Entry 3GN4 (X-ray diffraction, 2.70 A resolution); this record covers chains A and D of the 3 polymer chains in the assembly.

[Chain A]
Molecule: Myosin-VI
Organism: Sus scrofa
Notes: fragment: sequence database residues 771-918
UniProt: Q29122 (MYO6_PIG); residues 770-917 here correspond to UniProt positions 771-918 (UniProt number = residue number + 1)
Chain sequence (148 residues; numbered 770 to 917; the number before each row is that of its first residue):
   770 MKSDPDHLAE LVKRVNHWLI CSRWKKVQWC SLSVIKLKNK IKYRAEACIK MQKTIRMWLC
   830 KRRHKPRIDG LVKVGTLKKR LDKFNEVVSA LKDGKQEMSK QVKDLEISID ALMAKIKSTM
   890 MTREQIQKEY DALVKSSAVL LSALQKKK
Not modelled in the structure: 770, 850-863, 914-917
Curated features (UniProtKB/Swiss-Prot):
  - region: Lys782 to Ile810 (Required for binding calmodulin)
From the paper describing this entry:
  - contacts within the chain: Arg836-Ile885 (hydrogen bond), Arg836-Thr888

[Chain D]
Molecule: Calmodulin
Organism: Drosophila melanogaster
UniProt: P62152 (CALM_DROME); residues 0-148 here correspond to UniProt positions 1-149 (UniProt number = residue number + 1)
Chain sequence (149 residues; each row starts with the number of its first residue; numbering starts at 0):
     0 MADQLTEEQI AEFKEAFSLF DKDGDGTITT KELGTVMRSL GQNPTEAELQ DMINEVDADG
    60 NGTIDFPEFL TMMARKMKDT DSEEEIREAF RVFDKDGNGF ISAAELRHVM TNLGEKLTDE
   120 EVDEMIREAD IDGDGQVNYE EFVTMMTSK
Not modelled in the structure: 0-2, 148
Ion coordination: Mg2+ near Asp24 (its only coordinating residue here)
Curated features (UniProtKB/Swiss-Prot):
  - binding site (Ca(2+)): Asp20, Asp22, Asp24, Thr26, Glu31, Asp56, Asp58, Asn60, Thr62, Glu67, Asp93, Asp95, Asn97, Glu104, Asp129, Asp131, Asp133, Gln135, Glu140
  - site: Lys115 (Not N6-methylated)
  - modified residue: Ala1 (N-acetylalanine), Lys94 (N6,N6,N6-trimethyllysine)

[How chain A and chain D interact]
Residue-residue contacts - 68 pairs, chain A then chain D:
  Tyr812(A) - Val91(D)
  Arg813(A) - Val91(D)
  Arg813(A) - Phe92(D)
  Ala816(A) - Ala88(D)
  Ala816(A) - Val91(D)  hydrophobic
  Ala816(A) - Phe92(D)  hydrophobic
  Cys817(A) - Phe92(D)
  Cys817(A) - Val108(D)  hydrophobic
  Cys817(A) - Leu112(D)
  Ile818(A) - Thr44(D)
  Ile818(A) - Gly113(D)
  Ile818(A) - Glu114(D)
  Lys819(A) - Asp80(D)  salt bridge
  Lys819(A) - Glu84(D)  salt bridge
  Lys819(A) - Ile85(D)
  Lys819(A) - Ala88(D)
  Met820(A) - Ala88(D)
  Met820(A) - Phe89(D)  hydrophobic
  Met820(A) - Phe92(D)  hydrophobic
  Met820(A) - Leu105(D)  hydrophobic
  Met820(A) - Met109(D)  hydrophobic
  Gln821(A) - Met109(D)  hydrogen bond (side chain-backbone)
  Gln821(A) - Leu112(D)  hydrogen bond (side chain-backbone)
  Gln821(A) - Gly113(D)
  Gln821(A) - Glu114(D)  hydrogen bond (side chain-backbone)
  Gln821(A) - Lys115(D)
  Lys822(A) - Asn42(D)
  Lys822(A) - Pro43(D)
  Lys822(A) - Thr44(D)
  Lys822(A) - Asp80(D)  salt bridge
  Thr823(A) - Asn42(D)  hydrogen bond
  Thr823(A) - Ile85(D)
  Thr823(A) - Met145(D)
  Ile824(A) - Met109(D)  hydrophobic
  Arg825(A) - Arg37(D)
  Arg825(A) - Glu45(D)
  Arg825(A) - Glu114(D)  hydrogen bond (side chain-backbone)
  Arg825(A) - Lys115(D)  hydrogen bond (side chain-backbone)
  Arg825(A) - Leu116(D)
  Met826(A) - Arg37(D)
  Met826(A) - Gly40(D)
  Met826(A) - Gln41(D)
  Met826(A) - Asn42(D)
  Trp827(A) - Met124(D)  hydrophobic
  Trp827(A) - Glu127(D)
  Trp827(A) - Phe141(D)  hydrophobic
  Trp827(A) - Met144(D)
  Trp827(A) - Met145(D)  hydrophobic
  Leu828(A) - Glu120(D)
  Leu828(A) - Glu123(D)
  Cys829(A) - Thr34(D)
  Cys829(A) - Arg37(D)
  Lys830(A) - Arg37(D)
  Lys830(A) - Ser38(D)
  Lys830(A) - Gly40(D)
  Arg831(A) - Glu123(D)  salt bridge
  Arg831(A) - Glu127(D)  salt bridge
  His833(A) - Thr34(D)
  His833(A) - Ser38(D)
  Arg836(A) - Leu18(D)
  Ile837(A) - Ala15(D)  hydrophobic
  Ile837(A) - Leu18(D)  hydrophobic
  Leu840(A) - Glu14(D)
  Leu840(A) - Ser17(D)
  Leu840(A) - Leu18(D)  hydrophobic
  Val841(A) - Glu14(D)
  Lys886(A) - Ser17(D)  hydrogen bond (side chain-backbone)
  Lys886(A) - Leu18(D)
Interface residues without a listed pair, chain A (25 interface residues in all): Ile885
Interface residues without a listed pair, chain D (40 interface residues in all): Phe19, Asp20, Lys21, Leu39, Thr146
From the paper, about this interface:
  - specific contacts: Lys886(A)-Ser17(D) (hydrogen bond)
  - interface residues, chain A: Arg836(A), Ile837(A), Val841(A)
  - interface residues, chain D: Leu18(D), Phe19(D), Lys21(D)

[Summary]
The interface between chain A and chain D involves 25 residues on one side and 40 on the other, with 7
hydrogen bonds and 5 salt bridges. Polar pairs include Lys819(A)-Asp80(D), Lys819(A)-Glu84(D) and
Lys822(A)-Asp80(D). The authors report a hydrogen bond between Lys886(A) and Ser17(D). From the paper:
interface residues Arg836(A), Ile837(A) and Leu18(D) among others; contacts within the chain involving
Arg836(A), Ile885(A) and Thr888(A).
Here chain A is Myosin-VI (Sus scrofa) and chain D is Calmodulin (Drosophila melanogaster). Entry 3GN4 (Myosin
lever arm) was determined by X-ray diffraction.
